Entry 3UGT (X-ray diffraction, 3.60 A resolution); this record covers chains A and B.

[Chain A (and B)]
Name: Threonyl-tRNA synthetase, mitochondrial
Organism: Saccharomyces cerevisiae
Notes: EC 6.1.1.3; chain B of this document is another copy of the same molecule, construct and numbering; everything in this record applies to it too
UniProt: P07236 (SYTM_YEAST); numbering as in UniProt (aligned over 26-462)
Sequence (460 residues; numbered 3 to 462; the number before each row is that of its first residue):
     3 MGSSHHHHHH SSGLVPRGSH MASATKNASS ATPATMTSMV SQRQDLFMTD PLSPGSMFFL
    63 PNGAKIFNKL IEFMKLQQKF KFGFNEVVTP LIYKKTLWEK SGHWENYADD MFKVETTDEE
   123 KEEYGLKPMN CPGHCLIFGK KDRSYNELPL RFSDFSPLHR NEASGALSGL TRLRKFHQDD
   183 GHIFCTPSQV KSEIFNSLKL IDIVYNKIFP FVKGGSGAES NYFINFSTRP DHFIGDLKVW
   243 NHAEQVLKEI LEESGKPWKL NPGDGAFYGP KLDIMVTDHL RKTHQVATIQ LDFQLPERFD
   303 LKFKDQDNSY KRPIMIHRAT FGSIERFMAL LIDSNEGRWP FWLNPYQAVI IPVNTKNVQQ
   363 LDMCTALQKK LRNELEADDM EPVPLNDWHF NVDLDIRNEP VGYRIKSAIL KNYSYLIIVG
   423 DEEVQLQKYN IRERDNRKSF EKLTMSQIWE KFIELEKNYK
Disordered / not traced: 3-35, 120-122, 215-219 (chain B: 3-35, 215-220, 232-233)
Sequence notes: expression tag (3-25)
Metal / ion sites: Zn2+: Cys133, His184, His319
What the authors report for this chain:
  - mutagenesis - T357A (7-fold): decreased catalytic activity
  - specificity-determining residues: Arg434

[Interface between chain A and chain B]
Contacting residue pairs (138; chain A residue first):
  Met50(A) with Ile139(B), hydrophobic; Lys142(B)
  Thr51(A) with Lys142(B), hydrogen bond (backbone-side chain)
  Asp52(A) with Leu138(B)
  Pro53(A) with Lys96(B)
  Leu54(A) with Tyr95(B); Lys96(B), hydrogen bond (backbone-backbone); Thr98(B); Leu99(B), hydrophobic; Leu138(B), hydrophobic
  Ser55(A) with Pro92(B); Ile94(B), hydrogen bond (side chain-backbone); Tyr95(B)
  Pro56(A) with Tyr126(B)
  Ser58(A) with Pro92(B)
  Met59(A) with Val90(B)
  Phe60(A) with Val90(B); Pro92(B); Tyr95(B)
  Phe61(A) with Val89(B); Val90(B), hydrogen bond (backbone-backbone)
  Pro63(A) with Asn87(B); Glu88(B); Val89(B)
  Ala66(A) with Glu88(B)
  Lys67(A) with Lys81(B)
  Asn70(A) with Glu88(B)
  Lys71(A) with Leu387(B)
  Leu78(A) with Pro386(B); Leu387(B), hydrophobic
  Gln79(A) with Pro384(B); Val385(B), hydrogen bond (side chain-backbone)
  Phe82(A) with Glu376(B); Leu377(B), hydrogen bond (backbone-backbone); His391(B)
  Lys83(A) with Leu377(B); Glu378(B); Ala379(B); Asp381(B), hydrogen bond (side chain-backbone); Met382(B); Glu383(B), hydrogen bond (side chain-backbone); Val385(B)
  Phe84(A) with Ala379(B)
  Asn87(A) with Pro63(B)
  Glu88(A) with Pro63(B); Ala66(B); Asn70(B), hydrogen bond
  Val89(A) with Leu62(B), hydrophobic; Pro63(B)
  Val90(A) with Met59(B); Phe61(B), hydrogen bond (backbone-backbone)
  Thr91(A) with Lys177(B)
  Pro92(A) with Ser55(B); Ser58(B); Phe60(B); Lys177(B)
  Leu93(A) with Leu93(B), hydrophobic; Pro159(B), hydrophobic; His161(B); Lys177(B)
  Ile94(A) with Ser55(B), hydrogen bond (backbone-side chain); His161(B)
  Tyr95(A) with Leu54(B); Ser55(B)
  Lys96(A) with Pro53(B), hydrogen bond (side chain-backbone); Leu54(B), hydrogen bond (backbone-backbone); Pro56(B)
  Thr98(A) with Leu54(B)
  Leu99(A) with Leu54(B), hydrophobic
  Asp111(A) with Asp120(B)
  Phe114(A) with Val116(B), hydrophobic; Thr118(B)
  Lys115(A) with Val116(B); Glu117(B); Thr118(B)
  Val116(A) with Lys115(B); Val116(B), hydrophobic
  Tyr126(A) with Pro56(B); Arg176(B)
  Leu138(A) with Met50(B); Leu54(B), hydrophobic
  Ile139(A) with Met50(B), hydrophobic; Phe60(B), hydrophobic; Leu62(B), hydrophobic
  Lys142(A) with Met50(B)
  Lys143(A) with Asp47(B), salt bridge
  His161(A) with Leu93(B); Ile94(B)
  Asn163(A) with Thr118(B)
  Lys177(A) with Val90(B); Thr91(B); Pro92(B); Leu93(B)
  Asn198(A) with Ala379(B)
  Lys201(A) with Asp380(B); Met382(B)
  Asp204(A) with Met382(B)
  Ile205(A) with Asp381(B); Met382(B), hydrophobic
  Lys209(A) with Met382(B); Pro384(B)
  Glu376(A) with Phe82(B)
  Leu377(A) with Phe82(B), hydrogen bond (backbone-backbone); Lys83(B)
  Glu378(A) with Lys83(B), hydrogen bond (backbone-side chain)
  Ala379(A) with Phe84(B); Asn198(B); Lys201(B)
  Asp380(A) with Asn198(B)
  Asp381(A) with Lys83(B), salt bridge; Lys201(B)
  Met382(A) with Lys83(B); Lys201(B), hydrogen bond; Asp204(B); Ile205(B); Lys209(B)
  Glu383(A) with Lys83(B), hydrogen bond (backbone-side chain); Lys209(B), salt bridge
  Pro384(A) with Gln79(B); Lys209(B)
  Val385(A) with Leu78(B); Gln79(B), hydrogen bond (backbone-side chain); Tyr461(B), hydrogen bond (backbone-side chain)
  Pro386(A) with Leu78(B); Tyr461(B)
  Leu387(A) with Trp344(B); Trp390(B); Tyr461(B)
  Asn388(A) with Asn388(B), hydrogen bond (side chain-backbone); Asp389(B); Trp390(B)
  Asp389(A) with Asn388(B)
  Trp390(A) with Leu387(B); Asn388(B)
  His391(A) with Phe82(B)
  Glu458(A) with Leu387(B)
  Tyr461(A) with Val385(B), hydrogen bond (side chain-backbone); Leu387(B)
Interface residues without a listed pair, chain A (80 interface residues in all): Asp47, Leu62, Lys77, Lys102, Met113, Glu117, Gly135, Pro159, His179, Ile210, Asn375, Lys459
Interface residues without a listed pair, chain B (76 interface residues in all): Asp52, Phe69, Glu74, Gly135, Lys143, His179, Glu458, Lys459

[In short]
The interface between chain A and chain B involves 80 residues on one side and 76 on the other, with 21
hydrogen bonds and 3 salt bridges. Among the polar pairs are Lys143(A)-Asp47(B), Asp381(A)-Lys83(B) and
Glu383(A)-Lys209(B). From the paper: T357A of chain A reduces catalytic activity; the specificity determinant
Arg434(A).
Both chains are Threonyl-tRNA synthetase, mitochondrial (Saccharomyces cerevisiae). Entry 3UGT (Crystal
structure of the yeast mitochondrial threonyl-tRNA synthetase - orthorhombic crystal form) was determined by
X-ray diffraction together with 3UGQ and 3UH0 from the same study.
